PDB entry 8FW3 | X-ray diffraction, 2.22 A resolution | chains C and D

== Chain C (and D) ==
Molecule: HTH-type transcriptional regulator MtrR
From: Neisseria gonorrhoeae
Notes: chain D of this document is another copy of the same molecule, construct and numbering; everything in this record applies to it too
UniProtKB: P39897 (MTRR_NEIGO); numbering as in UniProt (aligned over 1-210)
Amino-acid sequence (213 residues; row label = number of the first residue in the row; numbers below 1 keep their minus sign (Ser-2 is residue -2)):
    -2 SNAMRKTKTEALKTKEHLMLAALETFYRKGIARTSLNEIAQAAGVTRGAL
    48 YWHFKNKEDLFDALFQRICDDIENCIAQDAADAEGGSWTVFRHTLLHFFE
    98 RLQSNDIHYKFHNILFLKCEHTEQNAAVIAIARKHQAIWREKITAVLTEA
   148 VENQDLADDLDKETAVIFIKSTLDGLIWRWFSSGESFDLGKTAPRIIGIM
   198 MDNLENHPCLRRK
Unresolved in the structure: -2 to 9, 74-81, 210 (chain D: -2 to 9, 75-81)
Construct notes: expression tag (-2 to 0)
Modified residues: Mse1 (selenomethionine); Mse16, Mse197, Mse198 (selenomethionine; parent Met)
Swiss-Prot annotation at these positions:
  - DNA-binding region: Ser32 to Phe51 (H-T-H motif)
  - natural variant: His105 (H105Y: In penicillin-resistant isolates)
  - mutagenesis: Gly45 (G45D: Does not bind DNA)
Residues lining bound ligands: testosterone (TES): Ile69, Phe88, Thr91, Leu92, Phe95, Phe113, Gln133, Trp136, Lys139, Ile140, Lys167, Leu170, Asp171, Ile174
What the authors report for this chain:
  - binding site for phosphate ion: Arg137, Lys167, Arg176
  - binding site for testosterone: Thr91, Leu92, Phe95, Gln133, Trp136, Ile140, Leu170, Asp171, Ile174
  - mutagenesis - D171A (7.0-fold): decreased binding to testosterone
  - mutagenesis - Q133A, W136A, W136L, R176E: unchanged binding to testosterone
  - mutagenesis - D171A: abolished signaling in response to testosterone
  - mutagenesis - W136L, R176E: decreased signaling in response to testosterone

== How chain C and chain D interact ==
Contacting residue pairs (54; chain C residue first):
  Lys26(C) with Thr119(D)
  Leu112(C) with Trp175(D)
  Phe113(C) with Trp175(D)
  Leu114(C) with Glu117(D); His118(D), hydrogen bond (backbone-backbone)
  Lys115(C) with His118(D)
  Glu117(C) with Leu114(D)
  His118(C) with Leu114(D), hydrogen bond (backbone-backbone); Lys115(D); Ser179(D)
  Arg130(C) with Ser179(D), hydrogen bond (side chain-backbone); Ser180(D); Gly181(D)
  Gln133(C) with Arg176(D), hydrogen bond
  Asp158(C) with Arg192(D), salt bridge
  Thr161(C) with Arg192(D), hydrogen bond
  Ile164(C) with Phe184(D), hydrophobic
  Phe165(C) with Ile193(D), hydrophobic
  Lys167(C) with Arg176(D)
  Ser168(C) with Gly172(D); Leu173(D); Arg176(D)
  Asp171(C) with Trp175(D); Arg176(D), salt bridge
  Gly172(C) with Ser168(D); Gly172(D)
  Leu173(C) with Ser168(D), hydrogen bond (backbone-side chain)
  Trp175(C) with Leu112(D); Phe113(D); Asp171(D); Trp175(D), hydrophobic
  Arg176(C) with Gln133(D); Lys167(D); Ser168(D); Asp171(D), salt bridge
  Ser179(C) with His118(D); Arg130(D)
  Gly181(C) with Arg130(D)
  Phe184(C) with Ile164(D), hydrophobic
  Ile193(C) with Phe165(D), hydrophobic
  Ile196(C) with Phe165(D), hydrophobic; Asn200(D); His204(D); Cys206(D), hydrophobic; Leu207(D), hydrophobic
  Asp199(C) with His204(D), salt bridge
  Asn200(C) with Ile196(D); Asn200(D), hydrogen bond
  His204(C) with Ile196(D); Asp199(D), salt bridge
  Cys206(C) with Arg192(D), hydrogen bond (backbone-side chain); Ile196(D), hydrophobic
  Leu207(C) with Ile196(D), hydrophobic
  Arg208(C) with Arg192(D), hydrogen bond (backbone-side chain)
Interface residues without a listed pair, chain C (38 interface residues in all): Gly27, Cys116, Thr169, Ser180, Thr189, Arg192, Gly195
Interface residues without a listed pair, chain D (34 interface residues in all): Cys116, Asp158, Thr189, Gly195

== Summary ==
Chain C and chain D form an interface of 38 and 34 residues respectively; the contacts include 9 hydrogen
bonds and 5 salt bridges. Among the polar pairs are Asp158(C)-Arg192(D), Asp171(C)-Arg176(D) and
Asp199(C)-His204(D). From the paper: a binding site for testosterone at Thr91(C), Leu92(C) and Phe95(C) among
others; W136L and R176E of chain C reduce signaling in response to testosterone; 5 substitutions were tested
in all.
Both chains are HTH-type transcriptional regulator MtrR (Neisseria gonorrhoeae). Entry 8FW3 (MtrR from
Neisseria gonorrhoeae bound to Testosterone) was determined by X-ray diffraction (same publication as 8SSH and
8FW8).
